1F73 - chains B and C of the 4 polymer chains in the assembly; structure by X-ray diffraction, 1.95 A resolution.

# Chain B (and C)
Name: N-acetyl neuraminate lyase
From: Haemophilus influenzae
Notes: EC 4.1.3.3; chain C of this document is another copy of the same molecule, construct and numbering; everything in this record applies to it too
UniProtKB: P44539 (NANA_HAEIN); residues 1-293 here = UniProt positions 1-293
Amino-acid sequence (293 residues; each row starts with the number of its first residue):
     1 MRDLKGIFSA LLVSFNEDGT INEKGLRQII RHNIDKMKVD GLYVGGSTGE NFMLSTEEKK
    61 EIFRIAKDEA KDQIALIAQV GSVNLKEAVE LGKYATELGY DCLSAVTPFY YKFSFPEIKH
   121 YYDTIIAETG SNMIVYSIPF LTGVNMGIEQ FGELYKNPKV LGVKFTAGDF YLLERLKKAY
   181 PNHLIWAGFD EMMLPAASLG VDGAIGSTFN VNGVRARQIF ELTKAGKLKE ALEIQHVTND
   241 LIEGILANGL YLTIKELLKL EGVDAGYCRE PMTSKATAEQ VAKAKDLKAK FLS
Unresolved in the structure: 140-144
Residues lining bound ligands: HMN (2,4,6,7,8,9-hexahydroxy-5-methylcarboxamido nonanoic acid): A10, Y43, G46, S47, T48, K164, T166, G188, F189, D190, E191, I205, G206, S207, T208, I242, L246, L250, Y251
UniProt features mapped onto this chain:
  - active site: Y136 (Proton donor), K164 (Schiff-base intermediate with substrate)
  - binding site (aceneuramate): S47, T48, T166, G188, D190, E191, S207

# Chain B / chain C interface
Contacting residue pairs - 63 pairs, chain B then chain C:
  D18(B) - K86(C)  hydrogen bond (backbone-side chain)
  S47(B) - Y110(C)
  S47(B) - Y111(C)  hydrogen bond (backbone-side chain)
  E50(B) - Y111(C)
  N51(B) - Y111(C)  hydrogen bond (backbone-side chain)
  F52(B) - V83(C)
  F52(B) - Y110(C)
  F52(B) - Y111(C)
  M53(B) - V83(C)
  M53(B) - N84(C)  hydrogen bond (backbone-side chain)
  M53(B) - Y111(C)  hydrophobic
  M53(B) - F113(C)  hydrophobic
  L54(B) - N84(C)
  S55(B) - N84(C)
  V83(B) - F52(C)
  V83(B) - M53(C)
  V83(B) - P271(C)
  N84(B) - M53(C)  hydrogen bond (side chain-backbone)
  N84(B) - L54(C)
  N84(B) - S55(C)
  N84(B) - R269(C)  hydrogen bond
  L85(B) - E270(C)
  L85(B) - P271(C)
  K86(B) - D18(C)  hydrogen bond (side chain-backbone)
  K86(B) - G19(C)
  K86(B) - R269(C)
  F109(B) - F109(C)  hydrophobic
  F109(B) - Y110(C)  hydrophobic
  Y110(B) - S47(C)
  Y110(B) - F52(C)
  Y110(B) - F109(C)  hydrophobic
  Y110(B) - Y136(C)  hydrogen bond
  Y110(B) - I138(C)
  Y111(B) - S47(C)  hydrogen bond (side chain-backbone)
  Y111(B) - E50(C)
  Y111(B) - N51(C)  hydrogen bond (side chain-backbone)
  Y111(B) - F52(C)
  Y111(B) - M53(C)  hydrophobic
  Y111(B) - Y251(C)
  Y111(B) - M272(C)  hydrophobic
  F113(B) - M53(C)  hydrophobic
  F113(B) - P271(C)  hydrophobic
  F113(B) - M272(C)
  E117(B) - P271(C)
  E117(B) - M272(C)
  E117(B) - T273(C)  hydrogen bond
  H120(B) - E270(C)  salt bridge
  Y136(B) - Y110(C)
  I138(B) - Y110(C)
  Y251(B) - Y111(C)
  R269(B) - N84(C)  hydrogen bond
  R269(B) - K86(C)
  E270(B) - L85(C)
  E270(B) - H120(C)  salt bridge
  P271(B) - V83(C)
  P271(B) - L85(C)
  P271(B) - P108(C)  hydrophobic
  P271(B) - F113(C)  hydrophobic
  P271(B) - E117(C)
  M272(B) - Y111(C)  hydrophobic
  M272(B) - F113(C)
  M272(B) - E117(C)
  T273(B) - E117(C)  hydrogen bond
Also at the interface, not in a pair above, chain B (31 interface residues in all): G19, T20, V106, P108, Y121
Also at the interface, not in a pair above, chain C (31 interface residues in all): T20, V106, Y121

# In short
Chain B and chain C each contribute 31 residues to their interface, with 13 hydrogen bonds and 2 salt bridges.
Among the polar pairs are H120(B)-E270(C), D18(B)-K86(C) and S47(B)-Y111(C). Chain B binds compound HMN.
Chain B and chain C are both N-acetyl neuraminate lyase (Haemophilus influenzae); the structure, Crystal
structure analysis of N-acetylneuraminate lyase from haemophilus influenzae: crystal form III in complex with
sialic ..., was determined by X-ray diffraction (same publication as 1F5Z, 1F6K, 1F6P, 1F74 and 1F7B).
